3WBM - chains A and X of the 6 polymer chains in the assembly; structure by X-ray diffraction, 2.00 A resolution.

# Chain A
Molecule: DNA/RNA-binding protein Alba 1
Organism: Sulfolobus shibatae
UniProt: P60848 (ALBA1_SULSH); residue numbers follow UniProt; this construct covers 1-97
Chain sequence (97 residues; each row starts with the number of its first residue):
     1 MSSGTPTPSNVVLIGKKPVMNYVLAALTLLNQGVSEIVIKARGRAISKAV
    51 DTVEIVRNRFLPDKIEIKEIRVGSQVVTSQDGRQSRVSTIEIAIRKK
Not modelled in the structure: 1-4, 78-84
Curated features (UniProtKB/Swiss-Prot):
  - binding site (RNA): Lys16, Lys17, Tyr22, Arg42, Arg44
  - modified residue: Ser2 (N-acetylserine), Lys16 (N6-acetyllysine)
Reported in the primary citation:
  - binding site for the 25-nt RNA strand (chain X): Lys16, Lys17, Tyr22, Arg42, Arg44
  - self-association interface (contacts with another copy of this molecule); pairs are residue here / residue on that copy: Asn10-Arg57 (hydrogen bond), Asn10-Asn58 (hydrogen bond), Met20, Leu24, Leu27, Phe60
  - mutagenesis - K17A, M20E/L24E/L27E, M20E/L24E/L27E/F60E, F60E: unchanged binding to the 25-nt RNA strand (chain X)
  - mutagenesis - K16A (3-12-fold), K16A/Y22A (>60-fold), K16A/R44A (>60-fold), Y22A (3-12-fold), Y22A/R44A (10-fold), R42A (less than 2-fold), R44A (3-12-fold): decreased binding to the 25-nt RNA strand (chain X)
  - mutagenesis - K16A/Y22A/R44A: abolished binding to the 25-nt RNA strand (chain X)
  - contacts within the chain: Gly15-Tyr22 (hydrogen bond)
  - binding site for the 25-nt RNA strand: Lys16

# Chain X
Molecule: 25-nt RNA strand
Sequence (25 nucleotides; each row starts with the number of its first residue):
     1 GGUAAGAGCACCCGACUGCUCUUCC

# Chain A / chain X interface
Contacting residue pairs - 19 pairs, chain A then chain X:
  Leu13(A) with C11(X), sugar contact; C12(X), sugar contact
  Ile14(A) with C12(X), phosphate contact; C13(X), phosphate contact
  Gly15(A) with C12(X), phosphate contact; C13(X), phosphate contact
  Lys16(A) with C13(X), salt bridge to the phosphate; G14(X), salt bridge to the phosphate
  Lys17(A) with C11(X), salt bridge to the phosphate; C12(X), phosphate contact
  Tyr22(A) with C12(X), hydrogen bond to the phosphate
  Arg42(A) with C12(X), sugar contact; C13(X), hydrogen bond to the sugar
  Gly43(A) with C13(X), phosphate contact; G14(X), phosphate contact
  Arg44(A) with G14(X), salt bridge to the phosphate; A15(X), salt bridge to the phosphate
  Ala45(A) with C13(X), phosphate contact
  Val87(A) with C13(X), sugar contact

# Summary
11 residues of chain A face 5 of chain X across their interface; the contacts include 2 hydrogen bonds and 5
salt bridges. Among the polar pairs are Arg42(A)-C13(X), Tyr22(A)-C12(X) and Lys16(A)-C13(X). From the paper:
a binding site for the 25-nt RNA strand (chain X) at Lys16(A), Lys17(A) and Tyr22(A) among others; K16A,
K16A/Y22A and K16A/R44A of chain A, among others, reduce binding to the 25-nt RNA strand (chain X); 12
substitutions were tested in all.
Here chain A is DNA/RNA-binding protein Alba 1 (Sulfolobus shibatae) and chain X is a 25-nt RNA strand. Entry
3WBM (Crystal Structure of protein-RNA complex) was determined by X-ray diffraction.
